Entry 7SJ9 (electron microscopy, 3.80 A resolution); this record covers chains B and M of the 14 polymer chains in the assembly.

== Chain B ==
Protein: Tubulin beta-3 chain
Organism: Homo sapiens
UniProt: Q13509 (TBB3_HUMAN); residues 1-450 here = UniProt positions 1-450
Sequence (456 residues; each row starts with the number of its first residue):
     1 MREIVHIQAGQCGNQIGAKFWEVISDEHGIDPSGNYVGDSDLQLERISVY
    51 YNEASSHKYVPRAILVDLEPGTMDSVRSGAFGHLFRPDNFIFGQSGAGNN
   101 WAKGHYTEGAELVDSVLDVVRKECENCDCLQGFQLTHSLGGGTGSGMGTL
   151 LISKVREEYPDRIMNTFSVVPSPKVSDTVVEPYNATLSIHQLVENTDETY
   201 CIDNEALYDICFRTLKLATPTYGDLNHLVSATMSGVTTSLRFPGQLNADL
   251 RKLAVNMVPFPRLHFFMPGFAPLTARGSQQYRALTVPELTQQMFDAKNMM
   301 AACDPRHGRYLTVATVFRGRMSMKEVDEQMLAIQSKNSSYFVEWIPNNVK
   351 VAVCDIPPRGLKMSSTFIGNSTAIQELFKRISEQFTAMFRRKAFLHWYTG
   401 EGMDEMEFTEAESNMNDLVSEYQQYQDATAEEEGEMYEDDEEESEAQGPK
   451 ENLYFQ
Not modelled in the structure: 430-456
Differences from the reference sequence: expression tag (451-456)
Residues lining bound ligands:
  - GTP (guanosine-5'-triphosphate), molecule 1: G10, Q11, C12, Q15, D67, E69, G96, A97, G98, N99, S138, G141, G142, T143, G144, V169, D177, T178, N204, Y222, L225, N226
  - GTP, molecule 2: Q245, L246, N247, K252
Swiss-Prot annotation at these positions:
  - motif: M1 to I4 (MREI motif)
  - binding site (GDP): G10, Q11, C12, Q15, N99, S138, G142, T143, G144, D177, N204, Y222, N226
  - binding site (GTP): Q11, E69, S138, G142, T143, G144, N204, N226
  - binding site (Mg(2+)): E69
  - modified residue: S172 (Phosphoserine), E438 (5-glutamyl polyglutamate), S444 (Phosphoserine)
  - natural variant: R62 (R62Q: In CFEOM3A), T178 (T178M: In CDCBM1), E205 (E205K: In CDCBM1), R262 (R262C: In CFEOM3A; R262H: In CFEOM3A), A302 (A302T: In CFEOM3A; A302V: In CDCBM1), M323 (M323V: In CDCBM1), R380 (R380C: In CFEOM3A), E410 (E410K: In CFEOM3A), D417 (D417H: In CFEOM3A; D417N: In CFEOM3A)

== Chain M ==
Protein: Microtubule-associated protein RP/EB family member 3
Organism: Homo sapiens
UniProt: Q9UPY8 (MARE3_HUMAN); residue numbers follow UniProt; this construct covers 1-281
Sequence (281 residues; row label = number of the first residue in the row):
     1 MAVNVYSTSVTSENLSRHDMLAWVNDSLHLNYTKIEQLCSGAAYCQFMDM
    51 LFPGCVHLRKVKFQAKLEHEYIHNFKVLQAAFKKMGVDKIIPVEKLVKGK
   101 FQDNFEFIQWFKKFFDANYDGKDYNPLLARQGQDVAPPPNPGDQIFNKSK
   151 KLIGTAVPQRTSPTGPKNMQTSGRLSNVAPPCILRKNPPSARNGGHETDA
   201 QILELNQQLVDLKLTVDGLEKERDFYFSKLRDIELICQEHESENSPVISG
   251 IIGILYATEEGFAPPEDDEIEEHQQEDQDEY
Not modelled in the structure: 132-281
Swiss-Prot annotation at these positions:
  - modified residue (Phosphoserine): S162, S176
  - mutagenesis: Y226 (Y226A: Loss of localization of CAMSAP2 stretches to the Golgi apparatus; when associated with A-234), E234 (E234A: Loss of localization of CAMSAP2 stretches to the Golgi apparatus; when associated with A-226)

== Interface between chain B and chain M ==
Pairs across the interface - 4 pairs, chain B then chain M:
  P173(B) - H69(M)
  H307(B) - L67(M)
  E376(B) - L67(M)
  R380(B) - H69(M)
Interface residues without a listed pair, chain B (6 interface residues in all): K174, E383
Interface residues without a listed pair, chain M (4 interface residues in all): K62, E68

== In short ==
6 residues of chain B and 4 residues of chain M are in contact. Bound to chain B: GTP. From UniProt: 13
GDP-binding residues, 8 GTP-binding residues and Mg2+-binding residue E69(B) on chain B; 2 mutagenesis sites
on chain M.
Chain B is Tubulin beta-3 chain and chain M is Microtubule-associated protein RP/EB family member 3, both from
Homo sapiens; the structure, 13pf E254A microtubule from recombinant human tubulin decorated with EB3, was
determined by electron microscopy (same publication as 7SJ7, 7SJ8 and 7SJA).
